6S5X - chain A; structure by X-ray diffraction, 1.70 A resolution.

Chain A:
Protein: Group B streptococcal R4 surface protein
Source organism: Streptococcus agalactiae
UniProtKB: P72362 (P72362_STRAG); residues 230-308 here correspond to UniProt positions 309-387 (UniProt number = residue number + 79)
Sequence (84 residues; row label = number of the first residue in the row):
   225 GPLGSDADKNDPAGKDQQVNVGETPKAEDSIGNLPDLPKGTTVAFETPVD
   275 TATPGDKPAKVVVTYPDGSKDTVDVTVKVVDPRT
Not modelled in the structure: 307-308
Differences from the reference sequence: expression tag (225-229)
Metal / ion sites: Na+: Ala231, Asn234, Asp295

Overview:
Ala231, Asn234 and Asp295 coordinate Na+.
Chain A is Group B streptococcal R4 surface protein (Streptococcus agalactiae); the structure, Structure of
RibR, the most N-terminal Rib domain from Group B Streptococcus species Streptococcus agalactiae, was
determined by X-ray diffraction (same publication as 6S5W, 6S5Y and 6S5Z).
